PDB entry 1A6K | X-ray diffraction, 1.10 A resolution | chain A

[Chain A]
Molecule: Myoglobin
Organism: Physeter catodon
UniProt: P02185 (MYG_PHYCA); residue numbers follow UniProt; this construct covers 1-151
Sequence (151 residues; each row starts with the number of its first residue):
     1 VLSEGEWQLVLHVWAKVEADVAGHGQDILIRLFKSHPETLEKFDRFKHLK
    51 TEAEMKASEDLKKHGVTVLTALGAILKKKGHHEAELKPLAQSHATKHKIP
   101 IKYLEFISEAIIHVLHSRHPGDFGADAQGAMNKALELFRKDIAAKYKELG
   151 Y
Bound ions: heme Fe near H93 (its only coordinating residue here)
Small-molecule neighbours: heme (HEM): L32, T39, K42, F43, R45, H64, T67, V68, A71, L72, L89, S92, H93, H97, I99, Y103, L104, I107, I111, F138

[Summary]
Chain A binds heme.
Chain A is Myoglobin (Physeter catodon); the structure, Aquomet-myoglobin, atomic resolution, was determined
by X-ray diffraction (same publication as 1A6M, 1A6N and 1A6G).
